7KNE - chains C and A of the 4 polymer chains in the assembly; structure by electron microscopy, 3.85 A resolution.

[Chain C (and A)]
Molecule: Spike glycoprotein
From: Severe acute respiratory syndrome coronavirus 2
Notes: chain A of this document is another copy of the same molecule, construct and numbering; everything in this record applies to it too
UniProt: P0DTC2 (SPIKE_SARS2); residues 1-1208 here = UniProt positions 1-1208
Chain sequence (1288 residues; numbered 1 to 1288; the number before each row is that of its first residue):
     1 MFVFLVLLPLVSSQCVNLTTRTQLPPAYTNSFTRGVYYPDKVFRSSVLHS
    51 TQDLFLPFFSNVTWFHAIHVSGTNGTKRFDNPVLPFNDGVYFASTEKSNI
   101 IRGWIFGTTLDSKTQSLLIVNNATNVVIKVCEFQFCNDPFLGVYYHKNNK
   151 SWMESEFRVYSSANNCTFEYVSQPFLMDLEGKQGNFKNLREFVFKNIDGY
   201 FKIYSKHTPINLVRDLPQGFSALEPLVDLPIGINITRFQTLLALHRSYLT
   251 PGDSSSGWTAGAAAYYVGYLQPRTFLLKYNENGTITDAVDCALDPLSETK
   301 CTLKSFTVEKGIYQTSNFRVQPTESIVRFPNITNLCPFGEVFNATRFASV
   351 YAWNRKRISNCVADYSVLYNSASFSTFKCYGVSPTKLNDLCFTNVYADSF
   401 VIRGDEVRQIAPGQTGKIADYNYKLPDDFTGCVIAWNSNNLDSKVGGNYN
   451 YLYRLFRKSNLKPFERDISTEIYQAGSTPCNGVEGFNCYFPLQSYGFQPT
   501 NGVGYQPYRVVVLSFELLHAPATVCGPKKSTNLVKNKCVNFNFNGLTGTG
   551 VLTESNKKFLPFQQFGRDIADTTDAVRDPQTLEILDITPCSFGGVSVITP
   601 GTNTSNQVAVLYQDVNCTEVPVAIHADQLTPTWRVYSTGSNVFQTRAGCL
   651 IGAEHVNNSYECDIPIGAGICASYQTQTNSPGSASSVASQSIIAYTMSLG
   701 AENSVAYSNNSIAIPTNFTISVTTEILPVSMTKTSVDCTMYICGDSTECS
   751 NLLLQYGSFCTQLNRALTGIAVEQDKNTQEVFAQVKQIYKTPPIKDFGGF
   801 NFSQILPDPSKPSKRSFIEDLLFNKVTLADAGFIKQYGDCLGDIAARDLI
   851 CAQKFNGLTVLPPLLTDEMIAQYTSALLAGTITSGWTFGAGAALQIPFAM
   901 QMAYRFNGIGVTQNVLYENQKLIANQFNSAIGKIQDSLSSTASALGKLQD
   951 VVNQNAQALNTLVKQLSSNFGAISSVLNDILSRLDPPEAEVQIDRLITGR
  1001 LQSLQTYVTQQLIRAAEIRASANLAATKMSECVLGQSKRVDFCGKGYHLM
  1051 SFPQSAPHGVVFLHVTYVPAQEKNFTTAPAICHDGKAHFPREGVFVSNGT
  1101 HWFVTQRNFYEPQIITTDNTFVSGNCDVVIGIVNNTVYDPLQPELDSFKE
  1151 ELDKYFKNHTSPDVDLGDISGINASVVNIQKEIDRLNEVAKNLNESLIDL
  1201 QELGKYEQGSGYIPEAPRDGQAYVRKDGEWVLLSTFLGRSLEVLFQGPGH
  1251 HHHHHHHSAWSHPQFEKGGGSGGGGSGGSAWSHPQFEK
Unresolved in the structure: 1-25, 67-80, 142-155, 177-186, 243-262, 621-638, 677-688, 812-814, 829-852, 1147-1288
Cystine bridges: C131-C166, C291-C301, C336-C361, C379-C432, C391-C525, C480-C488, C538-C590, C617-C649, C662-C671, C738-C760, C743-C749, C1032-C1043, C1082-C1126
Covalent attachments: N-acetylglucosamine (NAG) linked to N61, N165, N234, N282, N331, N343, N603, N616, N657, N709, N717, N801, N1074, N1098, N1134
Differences from the reference sequence: engineered mutation G682 (Arg in P0DTC2), S683 (Arg in P0DTC2), S685 (Arg in P0DTC2), P986 (Lys in P0DTC2), P987 (Val in P0DTC2); expression tag (1209-1288)
UniProt features mapped onto this chain:
  - region: N280 to C301 (Putative superantigen), R403 to D405 (Integrin-binding motif), N448 to F456 (Immunodominant HLA epitope recognized by the CD8+), P681, A684 (Putative superantigen), S816 to Y837 (Fusion peptide 1), K835 to F855 (Fusion peptide 2), D1163 to E1202 (Heptad repeat 2)
  - site: R815, S816 (Cleavage)
  - glycosylation: N17 (N-linked (GlcNAc...) (complex) asparagine), N61 (N-linked (GlcNAc...) (hybrid) asparagine), N74 (N-linked (GlcNAc...) (complex) asparagine), N122 (N-linked (GlcNAc...) (hybrid) asparagine), N149 (N-linked (GlcNAc...) (complex) asparagine), N165 (N-linked (GlcNAc...) (complex) asparagine), N234 (N-linked (GlcNAc...) (high mannose) asparagine), N282 (N-linked (GlcNAc...) (complex) asparagine), T323 (O-linked (GalNAc) threonine), S325 (O-linked (HexNAc...) serine), N331 (N-linked (GlcNAc...) (complex) asparagine), N343 (N-linked (GlcNAc...) (complex) asparagine), N603 (N-linked (GlcNAc...) (hybrid) asparagine), N616 (N-linked (GlcNAc...) (complex) asparagine), N657 (N-linked (GlcNAc...) (complex) asparagine), T676 (O-linked (GlcNAc...) threonine), T678 (O-linked (GlcNAc...) threonine), N709 (N-linked (GlcNAc...) (high mannose) asparagine), N717 (N-linked (GlcNAc...) (hybrid) asparagine), N801 (N-linked (GlcNAc...) (hybrid) asparagine) and 6 more in UniProt
  - natural variant: L5 (L5F: In strain: Iota/B.1.526), S13 (S13I: In strain: Epsilon/B.1.427/B.1.429), L18 (L18F: In strain: Beta/B.1.351, Gamma/P.1 and 1 more), T19 (T19I: In strain: Omicron/BQ.1.1, Omicron/XBB.1.5 and 1 more; T19R: In strain: Delta/B.1.617.2, Omicron/BA.2 and 4 more), T20 (T20N: In strain: Gamma/P.1), L24 to A27 (sequence variant, change not given here; In strain: Omicron/BA.2, Omicron/BA.2.12.1 and 6 more), P26 (P26S: In strain: Gamma/P.1), Q52 (Q52H: In strain: Omicron/EG.5.1), A67 (A67V: In strain: Eta/B.1.525, Omicron/BA.1), H69 to V70 (deletion: In strain: Alpha/B.1.1.7, Eta/B.1.525 and 5 more), G75 (G75V: In strain: Lambda/C.37), T76 (T76I: In strain: Lambda/C.37), 82 further natural variant entries in UniProt
  - mutagenesis: H69 to V70 (Increased incorporation of cleaved spike into virions), N121 (N121Q: Partial loss of biliverdin affinity), R190 (R190K: Partial loss of biliverdin affinity), N234 (N234Q: Increased resistance to neutralizing antibodies), N331 (N331Q: Reduced viral infectivity), N343 (N343Q: Reduced viral infectivity), L452 (L452R: Increased resistance to neutralizing antibodies. Decreases HLA binding to NF9 epitope. Increased binding affinity to human ACE2), Y453 (Y453F: Decreased HLA binding to NF9 epitope. Increased binding affinity to human ACE2), A475 (A475V: Increased resistance to neutralizing antibodies), V483 (V483A: Increased resistance to neutralizing antibodies), E484 (E484D: Increased replication in human TMEM106B overexpressing cells), F490 (F490L: Increased resistance to neutralizing antibodies and human covalescent sera neutralization), 12 further mutagenesis entries in UniProt
Reported in the primary citation:
  - conformationally variable residues (order/disorder transition): N824 to L858

[Chain C / chain A interface]
Contacting residue pairs (141):
  N317(C) with D737(A), hydrogen bond
  R319(C) with M740(A); D745(A)
  S383(C) with R983(A); L984(A); D985(A)
  K386(C) with R983(A), hydrogen bond (side chain-backbone)
  L390(C) with D979(A); R983(A)
  F392(C) with D979(A); R983(A)
  Y396(C) with P230(A), hydrogen bond (side chain-backbone)
  R408(C) with K378(A)
  T430(C) with I973(A)
  F456(C) with N370(A)
  L517(C) with D979(A)
  H519(C) with K41(A)
  P521(C) with K41(A)
  T547(C) with N978(A), hydrogen bond (backbone-side chain)
  G548(C) with N978(A)
  F559(C) with F43(A), hydrophobic
  L560(C) with E224(A)
  F562(C) with K41(A), hydrogen bond (backbone-side chain); E224(A); P225(A), hydrophobic
  Q563(C) with K41(A)
  Q564(C) with K41(A)
  F565(C) with K41(A); V42(A)
  G566(C) with F43(A)
  R567(C) with V42(A); F43(A), hydrogen bond (backbone-backbone); R44(A)
  D568(C) with V47(A); F855(A)
  I569(C) with L48(A)
  A570(C) with V963(A)
  D571(C) with L966(A); S967(A); S975(A), hydrogen bond; V976(A)
  P589(C) with F855(A)
  F592(C) with N856(A); G857(A)
  Q613(C) with L861(A)
  D614(C) with T859(A); V860(A)
  P665(C) with L864(A), hydrophobic
  I666(C) with L864(A)
  G667(C) with L864(A)
  A668(C) with P862(A), hydrophobic; P863(A), hydrogen bond (backbone-backbone)
  G669(C) with L864(A)
  M697(C) with L864(A); L865(A), hydrophobic; M869(A), hydrophobic
  L699(C) with I788(A); Q872(A)
  G700(C) with K786(A)
  A701(C) with K786(A); Q787(A); I788(A)
  E702(C) with I788(A); K790(A), salt bridge
  N703(C) with Q787(A), hydrogen bond; I788(A), hydrogen bond (backbone-backbone); Y789(A); K790(A)
  V705(C) with Y789(A), hydrophobic; Q895(A)
  A706(C) with Q895(A)
  Y707(C) with P792(A), hydrophobic; F797(A); T883(A); I896(A); P897(A), hydrophobic; F898(A), hydrogen bond (side chain-backbone)
  S708(C) with P897(A)
  N709(C) with D796(A), hydrogen bond; P897(A)
  S711(C) with Q895(A), hydrogen bond; P897(A)
  I712(C) with Q895(A), hydrogen bond (backbone-side chain); I896(A), hydrophobic; P897(A)
  A713(C) with L894(A); Q895(A), hydrogen bond (backbone-backbone)
  P715(C) with L894(A)
  Q957(C) with R765(A), hydrogen bond
  Q965(C) with S758(A), hydrogen bond; F759(A)
  S968(C) with Q755(A), hydrogen bond (side chain-backbone); Y756(A), hydrogen bond (side chain-backbone)
  N969(C) with Q755(A), hydrogen bond (backbone-backbone)
  F970(C) with Q755(A); Y756(A), hydrophobic; F759(A), hydrophobic
  G971(C) with Q755(A)
  D985(C) with T415(A)
  P987(C) with G413(A)
  E988(C) with G413(A)
  R995(C) with Y756(A), hydrogen bond; D994(A), salt bridge
  Q1002(C) with Q1005(A)
  S1003(C) with F759(A)
  T1006(C) with Q1005(A), hydrogen bond
  I1013(C) with I1013(A), hydrophobic
  E1017(C) with R1019(A), salt bridge
  R1039(C) with T1027(A); E1031(A), salt bridge; R1039(A)
  V1040(C) with S1030(A)
  D1041(C) with G889(A); S1030(A); L1034(A)
  K1045(C) with Q784(A); G889(A), hydrogen bond (side chain-backbone); A890(A)
  G1046(C) with A890(A)
  Y1047(C) with W886(A); A890(A)
  E1072(C) with A892(A); L894(A)
  T1077(C) with M900(A)
  A1078(C) with M900(A)
  P1079(C) with M900(A); Y917(A), hydrophobic
  F1089(C) with Q913(A); N914(A); Y917(A), hydrophobic
  P1090(C) with Q913(A), hydrogen bond (backbone-side chain)
  E1092(C) with N907(A), hydrogen bond
  R1107(C) with M900(A); Y904(A)
  N1108(C) with W886(A)
  F1121(C) with T912(A); N914(A)
  S1123(C) with N914(A), hydrogen bond
  V1128(C) with Y917(A)
  V1129(C) with Y917(A), hydrophobic
  I1130(C) with Q920(A)
Also at the interface, not in a pair above, chain C (102 interface residues in all): G381, T415, L455, K557, K558, A647, I670, C671, S704, I714, T961, G999, T1009, K1038, V1068, V1094
Also at the interface, not in a pair above, chain A (103 interface residues in all): Y38, D40, D228, I231, N282, A372, P384, D427, T739, G757, K854, L858, I882, T887, F888, G891, E918, K964, S982, T1009, L1012, G1035, K1038

[Summary]
102 residues of chain C face 103 of chain A across their interface, with 26 hydrogen bonds and 4 salt bridges.
Among the polar pairs are E702(C)-K790(A), R995(C)-D994(A) and E1017(C)-R1019(A). N-acetylglucosamine is
covalently linked to N61(C), N165(C), N234(C), N282(C), N331(C) and N343(C) and 9 more. The paper reports
conformational variability at N824(C).
Both chains are Spike glycoprotein (Severe acute respiratory syndrome coronavirus 2). Entry 7KNE (Cryo-EM
structure of single ACE2-bound SARS-CoV-2 trimer spike at pH 5.5) was determined by electron microscopy
together with 7KMB, 7KMS, 7KMZ, 7KNB, 7KNH and 7KNI from the same study.
